2J9W - chain A; structure by X-ray diffraction, 1.30 A resolution.

== Chain A ==
Name: VPS28-prov protein
Source organism: Xenopus laevis
UniProt: Q7T0W4 (Q7T0W4_XENLA); residue numbers follow UniProt; this construct covers 123-221
Amino-acid sequence (102 residues; each row starts with the number of its first residue):
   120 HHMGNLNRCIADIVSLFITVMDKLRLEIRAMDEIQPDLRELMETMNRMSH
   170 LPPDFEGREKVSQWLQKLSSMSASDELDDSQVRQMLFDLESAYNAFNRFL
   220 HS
Disordered / not traced: 221
Sequence notes: expression tag (120-122)
Reported in the primary citation:
  - specificity-determining residues: Arg158, Glu162

== In short ==
From the paper: specificity determinants Arg158 and Glu162.
Chain A is VPS28-prov protein (Xenopus laevis); the structure, Structural insight into the ESCRT-I-II link and
its role in MVB trafficking, was determined by X-ray diffraction together with 2J9U and 2J9V from the same
study.
